PDB entry 6N2N | X-ray diffraction, 1.94 A resolution | chains B and C of the 4 polymer chains in the assembly

# Chain B
Molecule: Pyruvate ferredoxin/flavodoxin oxidoreductase, beta subunit
Organism: Magnetococcus marinus (strain ATCC BAA-1437 / JCM 17883 / MC-1)
Reference sequence: A0L8G5 (A0L8G5_MAGMM); residues 1-292 here = UniProt positions 1-292
Chain sequence (292 residues; each row starts with the number of its first residue):
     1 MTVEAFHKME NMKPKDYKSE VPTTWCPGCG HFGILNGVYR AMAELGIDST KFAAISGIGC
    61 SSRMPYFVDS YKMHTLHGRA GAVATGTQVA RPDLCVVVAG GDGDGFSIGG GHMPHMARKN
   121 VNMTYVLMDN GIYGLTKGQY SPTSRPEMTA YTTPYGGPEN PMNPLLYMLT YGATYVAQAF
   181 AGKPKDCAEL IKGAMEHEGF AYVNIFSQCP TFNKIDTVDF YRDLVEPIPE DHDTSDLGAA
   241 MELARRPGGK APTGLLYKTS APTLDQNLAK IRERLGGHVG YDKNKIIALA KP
Unresolved in the structure: 1
Metal / ion sites: 4Fe-4S cluster Fe: C26, C29, C60, C209; Mg2+: D102, N130, I132 (together with thiamine diphosphate)
Small-molecule neighbours:
  - 4Fe-4S cluster (SF4): W25, C26, C29, H31, C60, N130, G134, C209, P210, T211, F212
  - thiamine diphosphate (TPP): H31, I58, G59, C60, S61, H77, G101, D102, G103, D104, I108, N130, I132, Y133, G134, L135, T136
Reported in the primary citation:
  - 4Fe-4S cluster coordination: C60
  - binding site for 4Fe-4S cluster: W25 to P27, C209 to F212
  - mutagenesis - R63A, R63L: abolished catalytic activity on 2-oxoglutarate
  - specificity-determining residues: R63 (by similarity / conservation)

# Chain C
Molecule: Pyruvate flavodoxin/ferredoxin oxidoreductase domain protein
Organism: Magnetococcus marinus (strain ATCC BAA-1437 / JCM 17883 / MC-1)
Reference sequence: A0L8G4 (A0L8G4_MAGMM); numbering as in UniProt (aligned over 1-573)
Chain sequence (573 residues; each row starts with the number of its first residue):
     1 MEKKDLIIRV AGEGGEGIIS SGDFIAAACA RAGLEVYTFK TFPAEIKGGY AMYQVRASSE
    61 KLYCQGDTFD VFCAFNGEAY EQNKDKIKPG TAFVYDYPGG DFEPDEIPEG VFAYPIPMSQ
   121 TAKEMKSYRS KNMVALGALS ELFNISENTL KEVLSDKFGK KGEEVLAFNL EAFDKGKALA
   181 KALTKADPFR VADPQEPKDV IIMAGNDAVG LGGILGGLEF FSAYPITPAT EVAKYVATHL
   241 PKCGGDLVQA EDEIASIAQV LGASYAGKKS MTATSGPGLA LMSEMLGMAH MSETPCLVVD
   301 VQRGGPSTGL PTKHEQSDLF LAIHGGHGDS PRIVLSVEDV KDCISMTVDG LNLAEKYQAP
   361 VIVLSDGSLA FSTQTIPRPK PEDFTIINRK TWDGQGTYKR YELTEDNISP MAAPGTPNAK
   421 HIATGLEHGE TGAPNYSPAN HELMHRKRFN KQNSVLDFYK NMEVEGVEGE ADVGIITWGS
   481 TIGVVREAMQ RLTAEGLKVK AMYPKLLWPM PVADYDAFGA TCKKVIVPEV NFQGQLSHFI
   541 RAETSIKPIP YTICGGLPFT PEMIVNRVKE EIQ
Unresolved in the structure: 1
Small-molecule neighbours: thiamine diphosphate (TPP): Y224, P225, I226, E253, P277, L281
Reported in the primary citation:
  - binding site for 4Fe-4S cluster: I46
  - mutagenesis - I46A (2033+/-206 min-1): unchanged catalytic activity on benzyl viologen (BV)
  - mutagenesis - T227A, R303A: abolished catalytic activity on 2-oxoglutarate
  - mutagenesis - E45Q: decreased catalytic activity
  - mutagenesis - Y436F: unchanged catalytic activity

# Chain B / chain C interface
Pairs across the interface (94; chain B residue first):
  S49(B) with K420(C), hydrogen bond
  T50(B) with P414(C); G415(C), hydrogen bond (backbone-backbone); T416(C); P417(C); K420(C)
  Y66(B) with I422(C), hydrophobic; L426(C); P434(C)
  D69(B) with K420(C), salt bridge
  S70(B) with K420(C)
  Y71(B) with Y265(C); A413(C), hydrogen bond (side chain-backbone); P414(C), hydrophobic; G415(C); T416(C), hydrogen bond (side chain-backbone); A419(C), hydrogen bond (side chain-backbone); K420(C); H421(C)
  K72(B) with Y265(C), hydrogen bond (backbone-side chain); H421(C), hydrogen bond (backbone-backbone); I422(C); A423(C), hydrogen bond (backbone-backbone)
  M73(B) with Y265(C), hydrophobic; M288(C), hydrophobic; A423(C)
  H74(B) with M288(C); I422(C); A423(C), hydrogen bond (backbone-backbone); T424(C); G425(C), hydrogen bond (backbone-backbone); L426(C)
  T75(B) with M288(C)
  L76(B) with E284(C); M285(C), hydrophobic
  R79(B) with I254(C); M285(C)
  A82(B) with A258(C), hydrophobic; Q259(C)
  V83(B) with A258(C); G262(C)
  T85(B) with Q259(C)
  G86(B) with Q259(C); G262(C); A263(C)
  T87(B) with G262(C), hydrogen bond (side chain-backbone); A263(C); Y265(C); A266(C)
  V89(B) with F220(C), hydrophobic
  A90(B) with A263(C), hydrophobic; A266(C), hydrophobic; K268(C)
  R91(B) with A266(C); P414(C), hydrogen bond (side chain-backbone)
  L94(B) with P414(C), hydrophobic
  G111(B) with E251(C)
  H112(B) with E251(C), salt bridge; A255(C)
  H115(B) with E251(C)
  K119(B) with Q249(C), hydrogen bond (side chain-backbone)
  L268(B) with D246(C); L247(C); V248(C), hydrophobic
  R272(B) with P241(C); G244(C); G245(C); D246(C), salt bridge
  L275(B) with P241(C), hydrophobic
  G277(B) with P241(C); K242(C)
  H278(B) with K242(C), hydrogen bond (backbone-backbone); C243(C); G244(C)
  V279(B) with C243(C)
  Y281(B) with K242(C)
  K283(B) with I214(C); L215(C); P381(C)
  N284(B) with P381(C)
  I286(B) with Y235(C); H239(C); C243(C), hydrophobic
  I287(B) with I201(C); R378(C); P379(C)
  L289(B) with H239(C)
  A290(B) with I201(C); I202(C), hydrogen bond (backbone-backbone)
  K291(B) with R378(C)
  P292(B) with A27(C); A30(C), hydrophobic; R31(C), hydrogen bond (backbone-side chain); V200(C)
Also at the interface, not in a pair above, chain B (42 interface residues in all): R63, I271
Also at the interface, not in a pair above, chain C (57 interface residues in all): V153, L211, T238, A250, D252, T294, A412

# In short
The interface between chain B and chain C involves 42 residues on one side and 57 on the other, with 16
hydrogen bonds and 3 salt bridges. Polar contacts include D69(B)-K420(C), H112(B)-E251(C) and R272(B)-D246(C).
From the paper: a binding site for 4Fe-4S cluster at W25(B), C209(B) and I46(C); R63A and R63L of chain B
abolish catalytic activity on 2-oxoglutarate; 7 substitutions were tested in all.
Chain B is Pyruvate ferredoxin/flavodoxin oxidoreductase, beta subunit and chain C is Pyruvate
flavodoxin/ferredoxin oxidoreductase domain protein, both from Magnetococcus marinus (strain ATCC BAA-1437 /
JCM 17883 / MC-1); the structure, Crystal structure of 2-oxoglutarate:ferredoxin oxidoreductase from
Magnetococcus marinus, was determined by X-ray diffraction, deposited together with 6N2O.
